9CQ4 - chains A and Z of the 12 polymer chains in the assembly; structure by electron microscopy, 3.27 A resolution.

# Chain A
Name: G115 TCR delta chain
Source organism: Homo sapiens
Sequence (283 residues; numbered -14 to 268; the number before each row is that of its first residue; numbers below 1 keep their minus sign (Ala-14 is residue -14)):
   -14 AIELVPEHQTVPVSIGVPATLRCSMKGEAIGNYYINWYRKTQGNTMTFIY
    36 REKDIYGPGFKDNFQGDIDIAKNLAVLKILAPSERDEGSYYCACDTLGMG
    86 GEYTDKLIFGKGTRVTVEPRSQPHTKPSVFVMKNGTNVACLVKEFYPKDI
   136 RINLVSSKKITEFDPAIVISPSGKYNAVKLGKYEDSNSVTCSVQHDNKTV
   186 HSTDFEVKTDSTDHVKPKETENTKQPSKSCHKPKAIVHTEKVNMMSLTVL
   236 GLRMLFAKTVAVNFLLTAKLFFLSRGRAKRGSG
Unresolved in the structure: -14 to 221, 259-268

# Chain Z
Name: T-cell surface glycoprotein CD3 zeta chain
Source organism: Homo sapiens
UniProtKB: P20963 (CD3Z_HUMAN); residues 1-164 here = UniProt positions 1-164
Sequence (173 residues; numbered 1 to 173; the number before each row is that of its first residue):
     1 MKWKALFTAAILQAQLPITEAQSFGLLDPKLCYLLDGILFIYGVILTALF
    51 LRVKFSRSADAPAYQQGQNQLYNELNLGRREEYDVLDKRRGRDPEMGGKP
   101 QRRKNPQEGLYNELQKDKMAEAYSEIGMKGERRRGKGHDGLYQGLSTATK
   151 DTYDALHMQALPPRGSGLEVLFQ
Unresolved in the structure: 1-27, 58-173
Construct notes: expression tag (165-173)
UniProt features mapped onto this chain:
  - modified residue: Ser58 (Phosphoserine), Tyr64 (Phosphotyrosine), Tyr72 (Phosphotyrosine), Tyr83 (Phosphotyrosine), Tyr111 (Phosphotyrosine), Tyr123 (Phosphotyrosine), Tyr142 (Phosphotyrosine), Tyr153 (Phosphotyrosine)
  - mutagenesis: Asp36 (D36E/L/V: Decreases cell surface expression of IgG Fc receptor complex)

# Interface between chain A and chain Z
Pairs across the interface - 8 pairs, chain A then chain Z:
  Asn228(A) - Asp28(Z)  hydrogen bond (side chain-backbone)
  Ser231(A) - Asp28(Z)
  Ser231(A) - Leu31(Z)
  Leu235(A) - Leu31(Z)  hydrophobic
  Arg238(A) - Cys32(Z)
  Arg238(A) - Leu35(Z)
  Arg238(A) - Asp36(Z)  salt bridge
  Met239(A) - Leu35(Z)  hydrophobic
Also at the interface, not in a pair above, chain A (6 interface residues in all): Leu232
Also at the interface, not in a pair above, chain Z (6 interface residues in all): Leu34
Interface features reported in the paper:
  - residue pairs: Arg238(A)-Asp36(Z) (salt bridge)

# Overview
The chain A/chain Z interface involves 6 residues from each chain; the contacts include 1 hydrogen bond and 1
salt bridge. Among the polar pairs are Arg238(A)-Asp36(Z) and Asn228(A)-Asp28(Z). The paper describes a salt
bridge between Arg238(A) and Asp36(Z).
Here chain A is G115 TCR delta chain and chain Z is T-cell surface glycoprotein CD3 zeta chain, both from Homo
sapiens. Entry 9CQ4 (G115 gamma delta TCR/CD3 complex bound by OKT3 Fab) was determined by electron
microscopy, deposited together with 9CQ7, 9CQ8 and 9CQL.
